Entry 7KZQ (electron microscopy, 4.30 A resolution (low resolution: residue-level contacts below are approximate; hydrogen-bond / salt-bridge calls are withheld)); this record covers chains A and S of the 16 polymer chains in the assembly.

# Chain A (and S)
Molecule: Fanconi anemia group A protein
Organism: Homo sapiens
Notes: chain S of this document is another copy of the same molecule, construct and numbering; everything in this record applies to it too
UniProt: O15360 (FANCA_HUMAN); residues 1-1455 here = UniProt positions 1-1455
Amino-acid sequence (1477 residues; numbered 1 to 1477; the number before each row is that of its first residue):
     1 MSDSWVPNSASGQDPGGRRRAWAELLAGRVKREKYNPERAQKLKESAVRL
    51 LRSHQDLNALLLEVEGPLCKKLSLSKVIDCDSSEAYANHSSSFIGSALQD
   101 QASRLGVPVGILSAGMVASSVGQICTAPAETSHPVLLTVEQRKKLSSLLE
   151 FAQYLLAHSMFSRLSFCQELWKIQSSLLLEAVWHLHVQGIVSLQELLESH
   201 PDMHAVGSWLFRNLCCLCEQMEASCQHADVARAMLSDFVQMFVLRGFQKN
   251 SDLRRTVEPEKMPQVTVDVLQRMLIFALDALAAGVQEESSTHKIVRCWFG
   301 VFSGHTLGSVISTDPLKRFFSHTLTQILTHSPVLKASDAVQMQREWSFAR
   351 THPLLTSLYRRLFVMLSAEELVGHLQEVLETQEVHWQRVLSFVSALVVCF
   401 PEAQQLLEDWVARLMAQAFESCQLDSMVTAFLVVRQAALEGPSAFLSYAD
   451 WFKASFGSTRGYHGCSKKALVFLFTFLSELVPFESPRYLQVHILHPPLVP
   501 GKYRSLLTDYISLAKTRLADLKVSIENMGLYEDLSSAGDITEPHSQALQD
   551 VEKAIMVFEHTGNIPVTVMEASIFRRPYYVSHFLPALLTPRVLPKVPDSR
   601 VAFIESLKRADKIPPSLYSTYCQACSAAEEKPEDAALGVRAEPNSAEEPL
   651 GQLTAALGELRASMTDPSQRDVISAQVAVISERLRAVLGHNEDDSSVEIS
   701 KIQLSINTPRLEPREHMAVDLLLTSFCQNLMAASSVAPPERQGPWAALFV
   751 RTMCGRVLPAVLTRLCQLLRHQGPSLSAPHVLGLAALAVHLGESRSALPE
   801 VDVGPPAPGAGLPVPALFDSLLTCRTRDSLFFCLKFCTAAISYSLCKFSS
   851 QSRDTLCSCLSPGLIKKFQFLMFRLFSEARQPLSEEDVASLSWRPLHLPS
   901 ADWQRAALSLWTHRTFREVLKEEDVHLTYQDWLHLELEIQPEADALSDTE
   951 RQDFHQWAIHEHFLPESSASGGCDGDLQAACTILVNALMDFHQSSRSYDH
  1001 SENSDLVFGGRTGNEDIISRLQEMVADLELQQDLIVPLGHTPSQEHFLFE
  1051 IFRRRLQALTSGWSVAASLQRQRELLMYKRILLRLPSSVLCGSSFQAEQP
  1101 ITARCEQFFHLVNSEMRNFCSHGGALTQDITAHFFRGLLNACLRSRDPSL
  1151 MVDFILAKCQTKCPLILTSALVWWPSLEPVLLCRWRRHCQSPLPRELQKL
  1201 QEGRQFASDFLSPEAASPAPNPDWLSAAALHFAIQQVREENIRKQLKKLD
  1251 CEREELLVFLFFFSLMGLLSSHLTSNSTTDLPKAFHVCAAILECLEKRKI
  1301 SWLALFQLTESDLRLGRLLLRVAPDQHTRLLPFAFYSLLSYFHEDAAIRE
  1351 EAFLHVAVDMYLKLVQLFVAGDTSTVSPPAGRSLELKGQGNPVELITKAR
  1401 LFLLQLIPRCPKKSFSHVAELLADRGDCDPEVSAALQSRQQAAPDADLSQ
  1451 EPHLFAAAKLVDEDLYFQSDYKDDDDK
Not modelled in the structure: 1-18, 68-76, 129-133, 249-261, 440-445, 498-502, 525-647, 691-711, 804-812, 884-896, 997-1011, 1035-1042, 1379-1390, 1444-1477 (chain S: 1-18, 64-90, 126-138, 247-264, 440-445, 498-502, 525-541, 628-647, 691-708, 806-812, 883-896, 1034-1042, 1370-1390, 1444-1477)
Sequence notes: expression tag (1456-1477)
UniProt features mapped onto this chain:
  - motif: Arg18 to Lys34 (Nuclear localization signal)
  - modified residue: Ser1449 (Phosphoserine)
  - natural variant: Asn8 (N8K: In FANCA), Ala181 (A181V: In FANCA), Leu210 (L210R: In FANCA), Leu244 (L244F: In FANCA), Asp252 (D252G: In FANCA), Arg435 (R435C: In FANCA), His492 (H492R: In FANCA), Asp598 (D598N: In FANCA), Leu660 (L660P: In FANCA), Leu817 (L817P: In FANCA), Tyr843 (Y843D: In FANCA), Leu845 (L845P: In FANCA), 20 further natural variant entries in UniProt
Reported in the primary citation:
  - disease-associated variants - R951W: abolished growth in response to mitomycin C (MMC) (citing earlier work)
  - disease-associated variants - R951W: abolished catalytic activity on FANCD2 ubiquitination (citing earlier work)
  - disease-associated variants - L845P, E936G, R1055L, R1055W: decreased growth in response to MMC (citing earlier work)

# Interface between chain A and chain S
Pairs across the interface (40; chain A residue first):
  Glu942(A) - Pro941(S)
  Glu942(A) - Glu942(S)
  Asp948(A) - Arg1080(S)
  Gln952(A) - Arg1080(S)
  Gly975(A) - Arg1187(S)
  Leu977(A) - Arg1187(S)
  Arg996(A) - Asp948(S)
  Thr1012(A) - Ser947(S)
  Thr1012(A) - Asp948(S)
  Thr1012(A) - Arg951(S)
  Glu1015(A) - Gln952(S)
  Glu1015(A) - Glu1015(S)
  Glu1015(A) - Asp1016(S)
  Glu1015(A) - Ser1019(S)
  Asp1027(A) - Arg1184(S)
  Leu1030(A) - Asn1140(S)
  Asp1033(A) - Arg1144(S)
  Leu1034(A) - His1188(S)
  Arg1080(A) - Asp948(S)
  Arg1080(A) - Thr949(S)
  Arg1080(A) - Gln952(S)
  Arg1080(A) - Asp953(S)
  Leu1083(A) - Gln956(S)
  Arg1084(A) - Arg1020(S)
  Asp1129(A) - Gln956(S)
  Arg1136(A) - Asp1027(S)
  Asn1140(A) - Leu1030(S)
  Asn1140(A) - Gln1031(S)
  Arg1144(A) - Asp1033(S)
  Arg1144(A) - Arg1144(S)
  Pro1175(A) - Leu964(S)
  Ser1176(A) - Leu964(S)
  Cys1183(A) - Gly975(S)
  Arg1184(A) - Asp1027(S)
  Arg1184(A) - Gln1031(S)
  Arg1187(A) - Asp976(S)
  Arg1187(A) - Gln978(S)
  Arg1187(A) - Gln1031(S)
  Arg1187(A) - Gln1032(S)
  His1188(A) - Gln1031(S)
Interface residues without a listed pair, chain A (30 interface residues in all): Pro899, Pro941, Asp976, Gln1031, Pro1179
Interface residues without a listed pair, chain S (32 interface residues in all): Pro597, Glu950, His960, Arg1084

# Overview
The interface between chain A and chain S involves 30 residues on one side and 32 on the other. From the
paper: L845P, E936G and R1055L of chain A, among others, reduce growth in response to MMC; R951W of chain A
abolishes growth in response to mitomycin C (MMC).
Both chains are Fanconi anemia group A protein (Homo sapiens). Entry 7KZQ (Structure of the human Fanconi
anaemia Core-ID complex) was determined by electron microscopy together with 7KZP, 7KZR, 7KZS, 7KZT and 7KZV
from the same study.
